PDB entry 8EXY | electron microscopy, 3.20 A resolution | chains C and R of the 9 polymer chains in the assembly

# Chain C
Molecule: DNA-directed RNA polymerase subunit beta
Organism: Mycobacterium tuberculosis H37Rv
Notes: EC 2.7.7.6
UniProtKB: P9WGY9 (RPOB_MYCTU); residue numbers follow UniProt; this construct covers 1-1178
Sequence (1178 residues; row label = number of the first residue in the row):
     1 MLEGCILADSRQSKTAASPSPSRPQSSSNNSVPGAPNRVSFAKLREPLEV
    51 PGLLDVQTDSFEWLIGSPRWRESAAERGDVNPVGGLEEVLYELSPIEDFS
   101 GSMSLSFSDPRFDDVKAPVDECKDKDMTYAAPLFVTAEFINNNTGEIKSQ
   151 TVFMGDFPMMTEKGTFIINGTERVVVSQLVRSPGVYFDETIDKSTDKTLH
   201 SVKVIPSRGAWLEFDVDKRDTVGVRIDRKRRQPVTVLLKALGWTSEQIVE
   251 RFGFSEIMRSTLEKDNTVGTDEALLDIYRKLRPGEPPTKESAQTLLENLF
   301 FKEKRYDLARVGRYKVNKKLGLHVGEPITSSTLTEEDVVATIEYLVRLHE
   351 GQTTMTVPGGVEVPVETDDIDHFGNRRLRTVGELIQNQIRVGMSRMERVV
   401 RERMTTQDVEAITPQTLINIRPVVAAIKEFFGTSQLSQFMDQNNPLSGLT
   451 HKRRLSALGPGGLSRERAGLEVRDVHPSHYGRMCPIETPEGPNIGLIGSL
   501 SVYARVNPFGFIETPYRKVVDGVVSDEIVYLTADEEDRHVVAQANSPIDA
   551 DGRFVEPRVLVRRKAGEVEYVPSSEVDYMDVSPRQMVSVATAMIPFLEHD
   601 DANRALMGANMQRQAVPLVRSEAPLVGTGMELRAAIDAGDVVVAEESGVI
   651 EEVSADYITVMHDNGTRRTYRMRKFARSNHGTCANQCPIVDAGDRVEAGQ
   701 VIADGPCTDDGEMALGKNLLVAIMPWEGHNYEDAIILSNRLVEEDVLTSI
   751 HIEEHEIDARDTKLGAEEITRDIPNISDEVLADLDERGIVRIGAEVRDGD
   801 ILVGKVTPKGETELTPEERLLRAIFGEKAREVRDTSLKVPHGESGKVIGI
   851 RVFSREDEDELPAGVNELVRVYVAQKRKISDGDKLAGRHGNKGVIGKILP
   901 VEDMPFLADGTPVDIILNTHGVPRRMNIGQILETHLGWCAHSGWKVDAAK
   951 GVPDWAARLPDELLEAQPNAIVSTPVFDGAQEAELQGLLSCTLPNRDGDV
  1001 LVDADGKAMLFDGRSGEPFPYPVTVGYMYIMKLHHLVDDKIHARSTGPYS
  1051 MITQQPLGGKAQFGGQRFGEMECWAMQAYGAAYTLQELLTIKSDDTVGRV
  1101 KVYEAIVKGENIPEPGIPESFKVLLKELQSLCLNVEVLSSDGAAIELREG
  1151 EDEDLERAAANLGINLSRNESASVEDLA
Unresolved in the structure: 1-29, 811-828, 1152-1178
Curated features (UniProtKB/Swiss-Prot):
  - natural variant: Val-423 (V423A: In strain: vr1), Leu-436 (L436P: In strain: vr2), Ser-437 (S437T: In strain: vr3), Gln-438 to Asp-441 (sequence variant, change not given here; In strain: RJ49), Gln-438 (Q438L: In strain: vr4), Phe-439 (F439V: In strain: RJ37), Met-440 to Asn-443 (deletion: In strain: RJ55), Asp-441 (D441V: In strain: vr3), Leu-449 to Lys-452 (sequence variant, change not given here; In strain: RJ48), His-451 (H451D: In strain: vr5; H451L: In strain: SP28; H451N: In strain: vr6; H451P: In strain: vr8; H451Q: In strain: vr1; H451R: In strain: vr7), Ser-456 (S456L: In strain: vr11 and RJ37; S456Q: In strain: vr9; S456W: In strain: vr10), Leu-458 (L458P: In strain: vr12 and SP22)
  - mutagenesis: Glu-138 (E138R: Weakens interaction with TRCF and CarD), Ile-147 (I147A: Weakens interaction with TRCF and CarD), Lys-148 (K148A: Does not affect association with TRCF, but weakens interaction with CarD), Ser-149 (S149A: Does not affect association with TRCF, but weakens interaction with CarD)

# Chain R
Molecule: 30-nt RNA strand
Sequence (30 nucleotides; row label = number of the first residue in the row):
     1 UCCGAAGCUUCGGCUUCGGCAGGAGAGGUA
Unresolved in the structure: 1
Ion coordination: Mg2+: A30 (shared with 2 residues of chain D)

# Chain C / chain R interface
Residue-residue contacts (22; chain C residue first):
  Gln-435(C) with G25(R), phosphate contact; A26(R), hydrogen bond to the phosphate
  Gln-438(C) with A26(R), sugar contact
  Arg-465(C) with A26(R), salt bridge to the phosphate; G27(R), salt bridge to the phosphate
  Asn-493(C) with G27(R), phosphate contact
  Ile-497(C) with G27(R), phosphate contact
  Gln-614(C) with G28(R), phosphate contact; U29(R), hydrogen bond to the phosphate
  Lys-809(C) with G19(R), salt bridge to the phosphate
  Arg-833(C) with G18(R), hydrogen bond to the phosphate; G19(R), salt bridge to the phosphate
  Lys-884(C) with U29(R), phosphate contact; A30(R), salt bridge to the phosphate
  Lys-892(C) with A30(R), salt bridge to the phosphate
  His-1035(C) with U29(R), sugar contact
  Pro-1048(C) with A21(R), base contact
  Tyr-1049(C) with A21(R), sugar contact
  Ser-1050(C) with G22(R), phosphate contact
  Met-1051(C) with G22(R), phosphate contact
  Leu-1057(C) with G22(R), phosphate contact
  Val-1100(C) with C2(R), phosphate contact
Interface residues without a listed pair, chain C (21 interface residues in all): Ser-434, Pro-489, Glu-490, Asn-775
Interface residues without a listed pair, chain R (12 interface residues in all): A5

# In short
The interface between chain C and chain R involves 21 residues on one side and 12 on the other; the contacts
include 3 hydrogen bonds and 6 salt bridges. Polar contacts include Gln-435(C)/A26(R), Gln-614(C)/U29(R) and
Arg-833(C)/G18(R). UniProt lists 4 mutagenesis sites on chain C.
Here chain C is DNA-directed RNA polymerase subunit beta (Mycobacterium tuberculosis H37Rv) and chain R is a
30-nt RNA strand. Entry 8EXY (M. tuberculosis RNAP paused complex with B. subtilis NusG and GMPCPP) was
determined by electron microscopy together with 8EHQ, 8EJ3, 8EOE, 8EOF, 8EOS and 8EOT from the same study.
